7T9T - chains B and F of the 12 polymer chains in the assembly; structure by electron microscopy, 3.70 A resolution.

Chain B (and F):
Protein: Envelope glycoprotein gp41
Organism: Human immunodeficiency virus 1
Notes: chain F of this document is another copy of the same molecule, construct and numbering; everything in this record applies to it too
UniProt: Q2N0S5 (Q2N0S5_9HIV1); residues 511-664 here correspond to UniProt positions 508-661 (UniProt number = residue number - 3)
Amino-acid sequence (160 residues; row label = number of the first residue in the row):
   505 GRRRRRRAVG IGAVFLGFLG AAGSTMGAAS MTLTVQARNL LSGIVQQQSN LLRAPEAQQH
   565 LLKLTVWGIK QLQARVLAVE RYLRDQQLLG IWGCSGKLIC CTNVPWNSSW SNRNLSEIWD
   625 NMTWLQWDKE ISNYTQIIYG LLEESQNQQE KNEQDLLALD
Unresolved in the structure: 505-517, 547-571
Differences from the reference sequence: expression tag (505-510); conflict Pro-559 (Ile556 in Q2N0S5), Cys-605 (Thr602 in Q2N0S5)
Cystine bridges: Cys-598/Cys-604

How chain B and chain F interact:
Contacting residue pairs - 20 pairs, chain B then chain F:
  Met-535(B) / Lys-655(F)
  Thr-538(B) / Glu-647(F)  hydrogen bond
  Thr-538(B) / Asn-651(F)
  Ala-541(B) / Gln-591(F)  hydrogen bond (backbone-side chain)
  Arg-542(B) / Glu-647(F)  salt bridge
  Leu-544(B) / Arg-588(F)  hydrogen bond (backbone-side chain)
  Leu-544(B) / Gln-591(F)
  Leu-545(B) / Arg-588(F)
  Ser-546(B) / Glu-584(F)
  Ser-546(B) / Arg-588(F)  hydrogen bond (backbone-side chain)
  Leu-576(B) / Gln-577(F)
  Arg-579(B) / Gln-577(F)
  Arg-579(B) / Leu-581(F)
  Arg-579(B) / Glu-584(F)  salt bridge
  Val-583(B) / Glu-584(F)
  Val-583(B) / Leu-587(F)  hydrophobic
  Tyr-586(B) / Gln-591(F)
  Leu-587(B) / Leu-587(F)  hydrophobic
  Lys-601(B) / Glu-654(F)  salt bridge
  Ile-603(B) / Glu-654(F)
Interface residues without a listed pair, chain B (17 interface residues in all): Ser-534, Val-580, Cys-604
Interface residues without a listed pair, chain F (13 interface residues in all): Val-580, Val-583, Ile-595

In short:
17 residues of chain B face 13 of chain F across their interface, with 4 hydrogen bonds and 3 salt bridges.
Polar pairs include Arg-542(B)/Glu-647(F), Arg-579(B)/Glu-584(F) and Lys-601(B)/Glu-654(F).
Chain B and chain F are both Envelope glycoprotein gp41 (Human immunodeficiency virus 1); the structure,
Cryo-EM structure of CH235.12 in complex with HIV-1 Env trimer CH505TF.N279K.SOSIP.664 with complex glycans,
was determined by electron microscopy.
